Entry 8CBR (X-ray diffraction, 1.80 A resolution); this record covers chains B and D of the 4 polymer chains in the assembly.

Chain B (and D):
Protein: Integrase
From: Human immunodeficiency virus 1
Notes: EC 2.7.7.-, 3.1.-.-; chain D of this document is another copy of the same molecule, construct and numbering; everything in this record applies to it too
Reference sequence: P12497 (POL_HV1N5); the construct has insertions or renumbered stretches relative to UniProt, so the offset changes along the chain: -19 to 49 = UniProt 1367-1435; 50-212 = UniProt 1197-1359
Sequence (233 residues; numbered -20 to 212; the number before each row is that of its first residue; numbers below 1 keep their minus sign (Ser-20 is residue -20)):
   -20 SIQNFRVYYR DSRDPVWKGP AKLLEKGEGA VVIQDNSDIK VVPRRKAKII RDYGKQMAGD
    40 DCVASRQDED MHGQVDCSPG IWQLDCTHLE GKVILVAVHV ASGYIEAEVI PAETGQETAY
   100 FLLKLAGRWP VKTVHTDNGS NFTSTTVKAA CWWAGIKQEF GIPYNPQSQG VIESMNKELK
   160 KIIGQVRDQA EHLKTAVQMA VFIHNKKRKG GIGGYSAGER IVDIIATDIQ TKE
Disordered / not traced: -20 to 55, 141-148, 189-192, 209-212 (chain D: -20 to 56, 141-148, 188-192, 212)
Sequence notes: expression tag (-20); engineered mutation Glu4 (Trp1390 in P12497), Lys185 (Phe1332 in P12497)
Ion coordination: Mg2+: Asp64, Asp116
Residues lining bound ligands:
  - RWR ((2S)-2-[3-cyclopropyl-2-(3,4-dihydro-2H-chromen-6-yl)-6-methyl-phenyl]-2-[(2-methylpropan-2-yl)oxy]ethanoic acid), molecule 1: Gln95, Ala98, Tyr99, Leu102, Thr124, Thr125, Ala128, Ala129, Trp132
  - RWR, molecule 2: Gln168, Ala169, Glu170, His171, Lys173, Thr174, Met178
Curated features (UniProtKB/Swiss-Prot):
  - DNA-binding region: Phe-16 to Asp31 (Integrase-type)
  - binding site (Mg(2+)): Asp64, Asp116, Glu152
From the paper describing this entry:
  - binding site for RWR: Leu102, Thr124, Thr125, Ala128, Ala129, Trp132, Gln168, Ala169, Glu170, His171, Thr174, Met178
  - mutagenesis - T174I: decreased growth

Chain B / chain D interface:
Pairs across the interface - 45 pairs, chain B then chain D:
  Tyr83(B) with Arg107(D)
  Glu85(B) with Arg107(D), salt bridge
  Glu87(B) with Glu87(D); Tyr99(D), hydrogen bond; Lys103(D), salt bridge
  Tyr99(B) with Glu87(D); Lys173(D); Gln177(D), hydrogen bond
  Leu102(B) with Thr174(D)
  Lys103(B) with Glu87(D), salt bridge; Gln177(D)
  Ala105(B) with Phe181(D); Lys185(D), hydrogen bond (backbone-side chain)
  Gly106(B) with Phe181(D); Asn184(D), hydrogen bond (backbone-side chain); Lys185(D)
  Arg107(B) with Tyr83(D); Glu85(D), salt bridge; Arg107(D)
  Trp108(B) with Trp108(D), hydrophobic; Lys185(D), hydrogen bond (backbone-side chain)
  Trp132(B) with Met178(D); Phe181(D), hydrophobic
  Ala133(B) with Phe181(D)
  Lys173(B) with Tyr99(D)
  Gln177(B) with Tyr99(D), hydrogen bond; Lys103(D)
  Met178(B) with Trp132(D), hydrophobic
  Phe181(B) with Ala105(D); Gly106(D); Trp132(D), hydrophobic
  Asn184(B) with Gly106(D), hydrogen bond (side chain-backbone)
  Lys185(B) with Ala105(D), hydrogen bond (side chain-backbone); Trp108(D), hydrogen bond (side chain-backbone)
  Glu198(B) with Ile208(D)
  Val201(B) with Val201(D); Ile204(D), hydrophobic; Ala205(D)
  Asp202(B) with Gln209(D), hydrogen bond
  Ile204(B) with Val201(D), hydrophobic
  Ala205(B) with Val201(D); Ala205(D), hydrophobic
  Thr206(B) with Gln209(D)
  Ile208(B) with Tyr194(D); Glu198(D)
Interface residues without a listed pair, chain B (32 interface residues in all): Val88, Gln95, Pro109, His171, Thr174, Ile182, Tyr194
Interface residues without a listed pair, chain D (34 interface residues in all): Val88, Gln95, Glu96, Leu102, Pro109, Ala133, Gln168, His171, Ile182, Asp202

Overview:
Chain B and chain D form an interface of 32 and 34 residues respectively, with 10 hydrogen bonds and 4 salt
bridges. Polar pairs include Glu85(B)-Arg107(D), Glu87(B)-Lys103(D) and Glu87(B)-Tyr99(D). Ligands of chain B:
compound RWR. The paper reports a binding site for RWR at Leu102(B), Thr124(B) and Thr125(B) among others;
T174I of chain B reduces growth.
Both chains are Integrase (Human immunodeficiency virus 1). Entry 8CBR (HIV-1 Integrase Catalytic Core Domain
and C-Terminal Domain in Complex with Allosteric Integrase Inhibitor BDM-2) was determined by X-ray
diffraction together with 8BV2, 8CBS, 8CBT, 8CBU and 8CBV from the same study.
